Entry 8EEU (electron microscopy, 3.50 A resolution); this record covers chains C and F of the 8 polymer chains in the assembly.

== Chain C ==
Name: Coat protein
Source organism: Venezuelan equine encephalitis virus
UniProtKB: P05674 (POLS_EEVV8); residues -811 to 442 here correspond to UniProt positions 1-1254 (UniProt number = residue number + 812)
Chain sequence (1254 residues; each row starts with the number of its first residue; numbers below 1 keep their minus sign (Met-811 is residue -811)):
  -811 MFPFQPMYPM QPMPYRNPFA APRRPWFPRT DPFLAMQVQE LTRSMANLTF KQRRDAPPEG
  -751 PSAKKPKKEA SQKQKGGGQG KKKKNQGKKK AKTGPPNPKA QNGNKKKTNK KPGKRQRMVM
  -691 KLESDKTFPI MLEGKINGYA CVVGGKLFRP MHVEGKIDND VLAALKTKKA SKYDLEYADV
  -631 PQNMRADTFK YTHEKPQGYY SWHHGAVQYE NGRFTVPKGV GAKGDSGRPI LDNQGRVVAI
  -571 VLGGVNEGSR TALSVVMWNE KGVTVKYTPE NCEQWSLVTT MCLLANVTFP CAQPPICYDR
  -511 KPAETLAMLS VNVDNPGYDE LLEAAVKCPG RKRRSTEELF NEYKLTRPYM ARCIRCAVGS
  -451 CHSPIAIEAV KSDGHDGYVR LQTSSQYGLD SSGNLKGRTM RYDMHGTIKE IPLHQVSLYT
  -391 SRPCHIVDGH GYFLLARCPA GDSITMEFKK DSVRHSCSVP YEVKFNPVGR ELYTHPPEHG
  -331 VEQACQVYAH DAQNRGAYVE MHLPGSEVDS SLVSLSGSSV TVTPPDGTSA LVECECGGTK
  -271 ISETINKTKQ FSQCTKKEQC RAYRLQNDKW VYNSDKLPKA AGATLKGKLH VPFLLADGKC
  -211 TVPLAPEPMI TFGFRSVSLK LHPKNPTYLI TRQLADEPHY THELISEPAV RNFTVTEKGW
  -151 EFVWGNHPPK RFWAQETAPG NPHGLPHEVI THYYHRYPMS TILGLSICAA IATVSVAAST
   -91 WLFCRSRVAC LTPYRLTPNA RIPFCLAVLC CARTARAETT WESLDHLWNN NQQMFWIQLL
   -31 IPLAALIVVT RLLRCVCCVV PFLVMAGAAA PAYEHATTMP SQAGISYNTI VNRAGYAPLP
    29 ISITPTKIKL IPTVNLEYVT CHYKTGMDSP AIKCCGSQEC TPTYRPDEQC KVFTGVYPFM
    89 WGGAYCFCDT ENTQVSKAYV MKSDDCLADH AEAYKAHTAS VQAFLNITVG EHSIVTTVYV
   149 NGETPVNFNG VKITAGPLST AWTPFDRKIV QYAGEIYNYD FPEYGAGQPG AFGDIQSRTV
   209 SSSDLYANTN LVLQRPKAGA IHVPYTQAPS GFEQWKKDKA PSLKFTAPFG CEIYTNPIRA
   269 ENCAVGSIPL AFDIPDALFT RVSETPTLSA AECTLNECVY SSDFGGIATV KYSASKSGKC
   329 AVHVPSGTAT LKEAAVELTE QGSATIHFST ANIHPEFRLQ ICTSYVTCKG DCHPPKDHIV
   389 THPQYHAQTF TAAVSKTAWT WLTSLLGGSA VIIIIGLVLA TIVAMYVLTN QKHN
Unresolved in the structure: -811 to 1, 321-323, 345-351, 400-442
Disulfides: Cys49-Cys114, Cys62-Cys94, Cys63-Cys96, Cys68-Cys78, Cys259-Cys271, Cys301-Cys376, Cys306-Cys380
Swiss-Prot annotation at these positions:
  - region: Met-811 to Phe-779 (Necessary for nucleocapsid assembly and virus assembly), Phe-779 to Lys-744 (Host transcription inhibition), Ala-721 to Thr-685 (Binding to the viral RNA), Pro-700 to Lys-686 (Ribosome-binding), Ser-536 to Val-525 (Functions as an uncleaved signal peptide for the precursor of protein E3/E2), Val84 to Thr101 (E1 fusion peptide loop)
  - motif: Leu-771 to Leu-764 (Supraphysiological nuclear export signal), Lys-748 to Lys-744 (Nuclear localization signal)
  - active site (Charge relay system): His-660, Asp-638, Ser-586
  - site: Tyr-612 (Involved in dimerization of the capsid protein), Asn-579 (Involved in dimerization of the capsid protein), Trp-537, Ser-536 (Cleavage), Arg-478, Ser-477 (Cleavage), Tyr-434 (Interaction with host receptor LDLRAD3), Val-385 (Interaction with host receptor LDLRAD3), Val-325 (Interaction with host receptor LDLRAD3), Ala-323 (Interaction with host receptor LDLRAD3), His-322 (Interaction with host receptor LDLRAD3), Ala-216 (Interaction with host receptor LDLRAD3), Ala-55, Glu-54 (Cleavage), Ala0, Tyr1 (Cleavage)
  - modified residue: Thr-719 (Phosphothreonine), Thr-704 (Phosphothreonine), Ser-688 (Phosphoserine), Thr-685 (Phosphothreonine)
  - lipidation (S-palmitoyl cysteine): Cys-82, Cys-62, Cys-61
  - glycosylation (N-linked (GlcNAc...) asparagine): Asn-526, Asn-266, Asn-160, Asn134

== Chain F ==
Name: Coat protein
Source organism: Venezuelan equine encephalitis virus
UniProtKB: P05674 (POLS_EEVV8); residues -333 to 920 here correspond to UniProt positions 1-1254 (UniProt number = residue number + 334)
Chain sequence (1254 residues; numbered -333 to 920; the number before each row is that of its first residue; numbers below 1 keep their minus sign (Met-333 is residue -333)):
  -333 MFPFQPMYPM QPMPYRNPFA APRRPWFPRT DPFLAMQVQE LTRSMANLTF KQRRDAPPEG
  -273 PSAKKPKKEA SQKQKGGGQG KKKKNQGKKK AKTGPPNPKA QNGNKKKTNK KPGKRQRMVM
  -213 KLESDKTFPI MLEGKINGYA CVVGGKLFRP MHVEGKIDND VLAALKTKKA SKYDLEYADV
  -153 PQNMRADTFK YTHEKPQGYY SWHHGAVQYE NGRFTVPKGV GAKGDSGRPI LDNQGRVVAI
   -93 VLGGVNEGSR TALSVVMWNE KGVTVKYTPE NCEQWSLVTT MCLLANVTFP CAQPPICYDR
   -33 KPAETLAMLS VNVDNPGYDE LLEAAVKCPG RKRRSTEELF NEYKLTRPYM ARCIRCAVGS
    27 CHSPIAIEAV KSDGHDGYVR LQTSSQYGLD SSGNLKGRTM RYDMHGTIKE IPLHQVSLYT
    87 SRPCHIVDGH GYFLLARCPA GDSITMEFKK DSVRHSCSVP YEVKFNPVGR ELYTHPPEHG
   147 VEQACQVYAH DAQNRGAYVE MHLPGSEVDS SLVSLSGSSV TVTPPDGTSA LVECECGGTK
   207 ISETINKTKQ FSQCTKKEQC RAYRLQNDKW VYNSDKLPKA AGATLKGKLH VPFLLADGKC
   267 TVPLAPEPMI TFGFRSVSLK LHPKNPTYLI TRQLADEPHY THELISEPAV RNFTVTEKGW
   327 EFVWGNHPPK RFWAQETAPG NPHGLPHEVI THYYHRYPMS TILGLSICAA IATVSVAAST
   387 WLFCRSRVAC LTPYRLTPNA RIPFCLAVLC CARTARAETT WESLDHLWNN NQQMFWIQLL
   447 IPLAALIVVT RLLRCVCCVV PFLVMAGAAA PAYEHATTMP SQAGISYNTI VNRAGYAPLP
   507 ISITPTKIKL IPTVNLEYVT CHYKTGMDSP AIKCCGSQEC TPTYRPDEQC KVFTGVYPFM
   567 WGGAYCFCDT ENTQVSKAYV MKSDDCLADH AEAYKAHTAS VQAFLNITVG EHSIVTTVYV
   627 NGETPVNFNG VKITAGPLST AWTPFDRKIV QYAGEIYNYD FPEYGAGQPG AFGDIQSRTV
   687 SSSDLYANTN LVLQRPKAGA IHVPYTQAPS GFEQWKKDKA PSLKFTAPFG CEIYTNPIRA
   747 ENCAVGSIPL AFDIPDALFT RVSETPTLSA AECTLNECVY SSDFGGIATV KYSASKSGKC
   807 AVHVPSGTAT LKEAAVELTE QGSATIHFST ANIHPEFRLQ ICTSYVTCKG DCHPPKDHIV
   867 THPQYHAQTF TAAVSKTAWT WLTSLLGGSA VIIIIGLVLA TIVAMYVLTN QKHN
Unresolved in the structure: -333 to 5, 350-355, 367-920
Disulfides: Cys19-Cys123, Cys22-Cys27, Cys90-Cys104, Cys151-Cys266, Cys200-Cys226
Swiss-Prot annotation at these positions:
  - region: Met-333 to Phe-301 (Necessary for nucleocapsid assembly and virus assembly), Phe-301 to Lys-266 (Host transcription inhibition), Ala-243 to Thr-207 (Binding to the viral RNA), Pro-222 to Lys-208 (Ribosome-binding), Ser-58 to Val-47 (Functions as an uncleaved signal peptide for the precursor of protein E3/E2), Val562 to Thr579 (E1 fusion peptide loop)
  - motif: Leu-293 to Leu-286 (Supraphysiological nuclear export signal), Lys-270 to Lys-266 (Nuclear localization signal)
  - active site (Charge relay system): His-182, Asp-160, Ser-108
  - site: Tyr-134 (Involved in dimerization of the capsid protein), Asn-101 (Involved in dimerization of the capsid protein), Trp-59, Ser-58 (Cleavage), Arg0, Ser1 (Cleavage), Tyr44 (Interaction with host receptor LDLRAD3), Val93 (Interaction with host receptor LDLRAD3), Val153 (Interaction with host receptor LDLRAD3), Ala155 (Interaction with host receptor LDLRAD3), His156 (Interaction with host receptor LDLRAD3), Ala262 (Interaction with host receptor LDLRAD3), Ala423, Glu424 (Cleavage), Ala478, Tyr479 (Cleavage)
  - modified residue: Thr-241 (Phosphothreonine), Thr-226 (Phosphothreonine), Ser-210 (Phosphoserine), Thr-207 (Phosphothreonine)
  - lipidation (S-palmitoyl cysteine): Cys396, Cys416, Cys417
  - glycosylation (N-linked (GlcNAc...) asparagine): Asn-48, Asn212, Asn318, Asn612

== How chain C and chain F interact ==
Pairs across the interface (23; chain C residue first):
  Pro197(C) - Met275(F)
  Pro197(C) - His288(F)
  Gly198(C) - His288(F)
  Asn218(C) - Glu273(F)  hydrogen bond (side chain-backbone)
  Asn218(C) - Met275(F)  hydrogen bond
  Val220(C) - Glu273(F)
  Gln222(C) - Gly146(F)  hydrogen bond (side chain-backbone)
  Gln222(C) - Val147(F)
  Gln222(C) - Leu270(F)
  Lys225(C) - Glu148(F)
  Lys225(C) - Thr267(F)  hydrogen bond
  His230(C) - Glu144(F)
  His230(C) - His145(F)
  Pro232(C) - His145(F)
  Tyr233(C) - His145(F)  hydrogen bond (backbone-side chain)
  Thr234(C) - Leu270(F)
  Thr234(C) - Lys290(F)
  Gln235(C) - Pro272(F)
  Gln235(C) - Lys290(F)
  Pro237(C) - His288(F)
  Pro237(C) - Pro289(F)
  Gln242(C) - Pro314(F)
  Asp246(C) - Glu313(F)
Other interface residues (no listed pair), chain F (17 interface residues in all): Ala271, Pro274

== Overview ==
The interface between chain C and chain F involves 14 residues on one side and 17 on the other; the contacts
include 5 hydrogen bonds. Among the polar pairs are Asn218(C)-Glu273(F), Asn218(C)-Met275(F) and
Gln222(C)-Gly146(F).
Both chains are Coat protein (Venezuelan equine encephalitis virus). Entry 8EEU (Venezuelan equine
encephalitis virus-like particle in complex with Fab SKT05) was determined by electron microscopy (same
publication as 8DEE, 8DEF, 8DEQ, 8DUL, 8DUN, 8DWO and 8EEV).
